PDB entry 9HIW | electron microscopy, 3.10 A resolution | chains A and C of the 3 polymer chains in the assembly

# Chain A
Protein: Cyclin-A2
Organism: Homo sapiens
UniProt: P20248 (CCNA2_HUMAN); residues 1-432 here = UniProt positions 1-432
Amino-acid sequence (432 residues; row label = number of the first residue in the row):
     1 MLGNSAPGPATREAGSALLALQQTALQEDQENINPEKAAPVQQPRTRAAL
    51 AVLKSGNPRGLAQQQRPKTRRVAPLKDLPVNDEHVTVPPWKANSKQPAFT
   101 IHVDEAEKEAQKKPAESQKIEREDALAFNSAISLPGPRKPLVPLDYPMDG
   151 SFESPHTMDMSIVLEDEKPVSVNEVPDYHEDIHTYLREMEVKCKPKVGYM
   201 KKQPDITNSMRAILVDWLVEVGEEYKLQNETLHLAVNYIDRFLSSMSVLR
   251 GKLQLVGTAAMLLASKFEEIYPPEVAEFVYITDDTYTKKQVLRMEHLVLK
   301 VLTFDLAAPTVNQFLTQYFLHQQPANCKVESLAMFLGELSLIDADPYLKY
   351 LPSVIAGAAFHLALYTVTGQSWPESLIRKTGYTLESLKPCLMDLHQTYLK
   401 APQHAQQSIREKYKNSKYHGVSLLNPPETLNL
Unresolved in the structure: 1-177
Sequence notes: variant Val-163 (Ile in P20248)
Curated features (UniProtKB/Swiss-Prot):
  - modified residue: Met-1 (N-acetylmethionine), Ser-5 (Phosphoserine), Ser-55 (Phosphoserine)

# Chain C
Protein: Deoxynucleoside triphosphate triphosphohydrolase SAMHD1
Notes: EC 3.1.5.-
UniProt: Q9Y3Z3 (SAMH1_HUMAN); residues 1-13 here correspond to UniProt positions 614-626 (UniProt number = residue number + 613)
Amino-acid sequence (13 residues; numbered 1 to 13; the number before each row is that of its first residue):
     1 SKSRVQLFKDDPM
Unresolved in the structure: 1, 10-13
Curated features (UniProtKB/Swiss-Prot):
  - cross-link: Lys-9 (Glycyl lysine isopeptide (Lys-Gly) (interchain with G-Cter in SUMO2))

# Interface between chain A and chain C
Contacting residue pairs (25):
  Met-210(A) / Phe-8(C)
  Ile-213(A) / Leu-7(C)  hydrophobic
  Ile-213(A) / Phe-8(C)  hydrophobic
  Leu-214(A) / Leu-7(C)  hydrophobic
  Trp-217(A) / Ser-3(C)  hydrogen bond (side chain-backbone)
  Trp-217(A) / Val-5(C)
  Trp-217(A) / Leu-7(C)  hydrophobic
  Glu-220(A) / Ser-3(C)  hydrogen bond (backbone-side chain)
  Glu-224(A) / Lys-2(C)  salt bridge
  Glu-224(A) / Ser-3(C)
  Arg-250(A) / Phe-8(C)
  Leu-253(A) / Phe-8(C)  hydrophobic
  Gln-254(A) / Val-5(C)  hydrogen bond (side chain-backbone)
  Gln-254(A) / Gln-6(C)
  Gln-254(A) / Leu-7(C)  hydrogen bond (side chain-backbone)
  Tyr-280(A) / Lys-2(C)
  Tyr-280(A) / Arg-4(C)
  Ile-281(A) / Ser-3(C)
  Ile-281(A) / Arg-4(C)
  Ile-281(A) / Val-5(C)
  Asp-283(A) / Arg-4(C)  salt bridge
  Asp-283(A) / Val-5(C)
  Asp-283(A) / Gln-6(C)
  Asp-284(A) / Arg-4(C)  salt bridge
  Thr-285(A) / Gln-6(C)
Interface residues without a listed pair, chain A (16 interface residues in all): Val-221, Thr-282
Interface residues without a listed pair, chain C (8 interface residues in all): Lys-9

# Overview
16 residues of chain A and 8 residues of chain C are in contact, with 4 hydrogen bonds and 3 salt bridges.
Polar pairs include Glu-224(A)/Lys-2(C), Asp-283(A)/Arg-4(C) and Asp-284(A)/Arg-4(C).
Chain A is Cyclin-A2 (Homo sapiens) and chain C is Deoxynucleoside triphosphate triphosphohydrolase SAMHD1;
the structure, Cryo-EM structure of CDK2-cyclin A bound to a SAMHD1 peptide, was determined by electron
microscopy.
